6F6B - chain A; structure by X-ray diffraction, 2.01 A resolution.

[Chain A]
Molecule: Ribonucleotide reductase small subunit
Organism: Geobacillus kaustophilus (strain HTA426)
Notes: EC 1.17.4.1
UniProt: Q5KW80 (Q5KW80_GEOKA); residue numbers follow UniProt; this construct covers 1-302
Amino-acid sequence (316 residues; each row starts with the number of its first residue; numbers below 1 keep their minus sign (Met-13 is residue -13)):
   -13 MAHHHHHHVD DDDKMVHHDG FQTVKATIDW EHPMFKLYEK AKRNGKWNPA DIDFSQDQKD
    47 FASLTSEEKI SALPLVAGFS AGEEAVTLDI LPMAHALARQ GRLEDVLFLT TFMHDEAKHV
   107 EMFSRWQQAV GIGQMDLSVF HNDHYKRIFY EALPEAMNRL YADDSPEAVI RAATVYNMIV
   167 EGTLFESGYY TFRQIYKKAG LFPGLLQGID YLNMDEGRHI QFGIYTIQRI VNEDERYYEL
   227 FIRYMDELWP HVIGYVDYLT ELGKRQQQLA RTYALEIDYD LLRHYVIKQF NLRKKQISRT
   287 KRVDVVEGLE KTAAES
Disordered / not traced: -13 to 1, 288-302
Differences from the reference sequence: initiating methionine (-13); expression tag (-12 to 0); engineered mutation Phe171 (Ala in Q5KW80)
Metal / ion sites: Mn2+: Glu69, Glu102, His105, Glu202; Fe2+ site 1: Glu102, Glu167, Glu202, His205; Fe2+ site 2 near His130 (its only coordinating residue here)
Reported in the primary citation:
  - Fe2+ coordination: Glu167
  - conformationally variable residues: Glu167

[Summary]
Glu69, Glu102, His105 and Glu202 coordinate Mn2+. Glu102, Glu167, Glu202 and His205 form the Fe2+ site 1. The
paper reports Fe2+ coordination by Glu167; conformational variability at Glu167.
Chain A is Ribonucleotide reductase small subunit (Geobacillus kaustophilus (strain HTA426)); the structure,
R2-like ligand-binding oxidase A171F mutant with anaerobically reconstituted Mn/Fe cofactor, was determined by
X-ray diffraction together with 6F65, 6F6L and 6F6M from the same study.
